PDB entry 3EWS | X-ray diffraction, 2.70 A resolution | chain A

== Chain A ==
Molecule: ATP-dependent RNA helicase DDX19B
Organism: Homo sapiens
Notes: EC 3.6.1.-; fragment: Helicase ATP-binding domain, Helicase C-terminal domain
UniProtKB: Q9UMR2 (DD19B_HUMAN); residues 54-475 here = UniProt positions 54-475
Sequence (445 residues; each row starts with the number of its first residue):
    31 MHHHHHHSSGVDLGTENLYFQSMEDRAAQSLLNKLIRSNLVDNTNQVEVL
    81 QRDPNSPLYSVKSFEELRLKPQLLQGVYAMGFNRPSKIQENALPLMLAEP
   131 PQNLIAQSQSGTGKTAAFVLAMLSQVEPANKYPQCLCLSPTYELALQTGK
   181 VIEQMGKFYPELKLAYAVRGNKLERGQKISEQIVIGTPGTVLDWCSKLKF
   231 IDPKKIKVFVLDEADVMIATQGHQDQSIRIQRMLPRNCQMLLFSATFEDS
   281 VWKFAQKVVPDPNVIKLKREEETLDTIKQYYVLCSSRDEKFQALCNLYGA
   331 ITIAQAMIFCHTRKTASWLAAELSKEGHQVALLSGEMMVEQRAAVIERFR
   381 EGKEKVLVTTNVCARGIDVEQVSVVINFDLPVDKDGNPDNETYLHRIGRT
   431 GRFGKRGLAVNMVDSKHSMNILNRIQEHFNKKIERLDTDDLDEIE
Not modelled in the structure: 31-52, 430-433, 473-475
Differences from the reference sequence: expression tag (31-53)
Residues lining bound ligands: ADP (adenosine-5'-diphosphate): Lys-64, Arg-67, Ser-68, Asn-69, Leu-70, Phe-94, Phe-112, Asn-113, Arg-114, Pro-115, Ser-116, Gln-119, Gln-139, Ser-140, Gly-141, Thr-142, Gly-143, Lys-144, Thr-145, Ala-146
Swiss-Prot annotation at these positions:
  - region: Asp-55 to Ser-68 (N-terminal helix)
  - motif: Lys-92 to Glu-120 (Q motif), Asp-242 to Asp-245 (DEAD box)
  - binding site (ATP): Gln-119, Ser-138 to Thr-145, Arg-429, Arg-432
From the paper describing this entry:
  - catalytic residues: Arg-429 (citing earlier work)
  - conformationally variable residues (order/disorder transition): Asp-55 to Ser-68
  - binding site for ADP: Asn-69, Leu-70

== In short ==
Chain A binds ADP. From UniProt: 11 ATP-binding residues. From the paper: the catalytic residue Arg-429; a
binding site for ADP at Asn-69 and Leu-70.
Chain A is ATP-dependent RNA helicase DDX19B (Homo sapiens); the structure, Human DEAD-box RNA-helicase DDX19
in complex with ADP, was determined by X-ray diffraction together with 3G0H from the same study.
